7OUT - chains C and E of the 4 polymer chains in the assembly; structure by X-ray diffraction, 3.20 A resolution.

# Chain C
Molecule: Reverse transcriptase/ribonuclease H
From: Human immunodeficiency virus type 1 group M subtype B (isolate BH10)
Notes: EC 2.7.7.49, 2.7.7.7, 3.1.26.13, 3.1.13.2
UniProtKB: P03366 (POL_HV1B1); residues 1-554 here correspond to UniProt positions 600-1153 (UniProt number = residue number + 599)
Chain sequence (556 residues; row label = number of the first residue in the row; numbers below 1 keep their minus sign (Met-1 is residue -1)):
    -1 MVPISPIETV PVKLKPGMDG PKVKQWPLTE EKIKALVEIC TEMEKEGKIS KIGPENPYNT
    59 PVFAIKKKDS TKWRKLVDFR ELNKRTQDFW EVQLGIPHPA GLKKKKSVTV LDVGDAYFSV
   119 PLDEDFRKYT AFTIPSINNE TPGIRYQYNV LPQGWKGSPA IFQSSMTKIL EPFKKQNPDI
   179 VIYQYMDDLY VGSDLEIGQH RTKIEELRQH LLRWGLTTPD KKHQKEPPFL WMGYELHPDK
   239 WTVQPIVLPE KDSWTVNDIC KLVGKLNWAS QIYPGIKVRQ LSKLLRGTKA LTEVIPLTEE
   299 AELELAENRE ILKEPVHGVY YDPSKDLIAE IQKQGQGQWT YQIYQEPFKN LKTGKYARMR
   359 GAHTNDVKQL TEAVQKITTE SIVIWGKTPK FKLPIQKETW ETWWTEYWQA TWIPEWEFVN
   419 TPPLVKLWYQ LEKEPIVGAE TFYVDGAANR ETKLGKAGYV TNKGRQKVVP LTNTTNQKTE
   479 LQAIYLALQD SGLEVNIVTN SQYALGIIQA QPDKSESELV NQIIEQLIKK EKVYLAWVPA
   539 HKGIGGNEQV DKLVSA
Not modelled in the structure: -1
Sequence notes: initiating methionine (-1); expression tag (0); conflict Cys258 (Gln857 in P03366), Ser280 (Cys879 in P03366), Asn498 (Asp1097 in P03366)
Curated features (UniProtKB/Swiss-Prot):
  - region: Phe227 to His235 (RT 'primer grip')
  - motif: Trp398 to Trp414 (Tryptophan repeat motif)
  - binding site (Mg(2+)): Asp110, Asp185, Asp186, Asp443, Glu478, Asp549
  - site: Trp401 (Essential for RT p66/p51 heterodimerization), Trp414 (Essential for RT p66/p51 heterodimerization), Phe440, Tyr441 (Cleavage)

# Chain E
Molecule: 27-nt DNA strand
Sequence (27 nucleotides; row label = number of the first residue in the row):
   701 ATGGTCGGCG CCCGAACAGG GACTGTG
Not modelled in the structure: 701-702, 726-727

# Interface between chain C and chain E
Contacting residue pairs - 32 pairs, chain C then chain E:
  Phe61(C) with DG704(E), phosphate contact; DT705(E), sugar contact
  Ile63(C) with DG703(E), sugar contact; DT705(E), base contact
  Leu74(C) with DT705(E), base contact
  Asn81(C) with DC706(E), sugar contact
  Glu89(C) with DG707(E), sugar contact; DG708(E), sugar contact
  Gln91(C) with DG708(E), sugar contact
  Leu92(C) with DC709(E), sugar contact
  Ile94(C) with DG708(E), base contact; DC709(E), sugar contact
  Gly152(C) with DT705(E), base contact; DC706(E), sugar contact
  Lys154(C) with DC706(E), phosphate contact
  Pro157(C) with DG707(E), sugar contact
  Tyr183(C) with DG707(E), hydrogen bond to the base
  Asn265(C) with DC711(E), sugar contact; DC712(E), phosphate contact
  Ser280(C) with DC712(E), phosphate contact; DC713(E), phosphate contact
  Leu283(C) with DC713(E), sugar contact
  Arg284(C) with DC713(E), salt bridge to the phosphate; DG714(E), phosphate contact
  Gly285(C) with DC713(E), phosphate contact; DG714(E), hydrogen bond to the phosphate
  Lys353(C) with DC712(E), salt bridge to the phosphate
  Lys374(C) with DC711(E), salt bridge to the phosphate
  Arg448(C) with DA722(E), base contact
  Asn474(C) with DC723(E), sugar contact
  Gln500(C) with DA722(E), phosphate contact
  His539(C) with DC723(E), phosphate contact
Interface residues without a listed pair, chain C (32 interface residues in all): Val75, Asp76, Arg78, Gly93, Gln151, Trp153, Met184, Lys281, Ala355
Interface residues without a listed pair, chain E (14 interface residues in all): DG721

# In short
The interface between chain C and chain E involves 32 residues on one side and 14 on the other; the contacts
include 2 hydrogen bonds and 3 salt bridges. Among the polar pairs are Tyr183(C)-DG707(E), Gly285(C)-DG714(E)
and Arg284(C)-DC713(E).
Here chain C is Reverse transcriptase/ribonuclease H (Human immunodeficiency virus type 1 group M subtype B
(isolate BH10)) and chain E is a 27-nt DNA strand. Entry 7OUT (HIV-1 reverse transcriptase complex with DNA
and inhibitor rmc-264) was determined by X-ray diffraction, deposited together with 7OT6, 7OTA, 7OTK, 7OTN,
7OTX and 7OTZ.
